8YFC - chains A and B of the 6 polymer chains in the assembly; structure by electron microscopy, 3.20 A resolution.

# Chain A (and B)
Molecule: Piezo-type mechanosensitive ion channel component 1
From: Homo sapiens
Notes: chain B of this document is another copy of the same molecule, construct and numbering; everything in this record applies to it too
Reference sequence: Q92508 (PIEZ1_HUMAN); the construct has insertions or renumbered stretches relative to UniProt, so the offset changes along the chain: 1-712 = UniProt 1-712; 767-857 = UniProt 789-879; 880-2521 = UniProt 880-2521
Sequence (2521 residues; numbered 1 to 2521 plus 76 insertion-coded residues; 76 numbers in that range are skipped by the numbering (no residue carries them; nothing is unmodelled there); the number before each row is that of its first residue; a row labelled like 712A-712Z holds insertion residues (712A, then the next letters in order)):
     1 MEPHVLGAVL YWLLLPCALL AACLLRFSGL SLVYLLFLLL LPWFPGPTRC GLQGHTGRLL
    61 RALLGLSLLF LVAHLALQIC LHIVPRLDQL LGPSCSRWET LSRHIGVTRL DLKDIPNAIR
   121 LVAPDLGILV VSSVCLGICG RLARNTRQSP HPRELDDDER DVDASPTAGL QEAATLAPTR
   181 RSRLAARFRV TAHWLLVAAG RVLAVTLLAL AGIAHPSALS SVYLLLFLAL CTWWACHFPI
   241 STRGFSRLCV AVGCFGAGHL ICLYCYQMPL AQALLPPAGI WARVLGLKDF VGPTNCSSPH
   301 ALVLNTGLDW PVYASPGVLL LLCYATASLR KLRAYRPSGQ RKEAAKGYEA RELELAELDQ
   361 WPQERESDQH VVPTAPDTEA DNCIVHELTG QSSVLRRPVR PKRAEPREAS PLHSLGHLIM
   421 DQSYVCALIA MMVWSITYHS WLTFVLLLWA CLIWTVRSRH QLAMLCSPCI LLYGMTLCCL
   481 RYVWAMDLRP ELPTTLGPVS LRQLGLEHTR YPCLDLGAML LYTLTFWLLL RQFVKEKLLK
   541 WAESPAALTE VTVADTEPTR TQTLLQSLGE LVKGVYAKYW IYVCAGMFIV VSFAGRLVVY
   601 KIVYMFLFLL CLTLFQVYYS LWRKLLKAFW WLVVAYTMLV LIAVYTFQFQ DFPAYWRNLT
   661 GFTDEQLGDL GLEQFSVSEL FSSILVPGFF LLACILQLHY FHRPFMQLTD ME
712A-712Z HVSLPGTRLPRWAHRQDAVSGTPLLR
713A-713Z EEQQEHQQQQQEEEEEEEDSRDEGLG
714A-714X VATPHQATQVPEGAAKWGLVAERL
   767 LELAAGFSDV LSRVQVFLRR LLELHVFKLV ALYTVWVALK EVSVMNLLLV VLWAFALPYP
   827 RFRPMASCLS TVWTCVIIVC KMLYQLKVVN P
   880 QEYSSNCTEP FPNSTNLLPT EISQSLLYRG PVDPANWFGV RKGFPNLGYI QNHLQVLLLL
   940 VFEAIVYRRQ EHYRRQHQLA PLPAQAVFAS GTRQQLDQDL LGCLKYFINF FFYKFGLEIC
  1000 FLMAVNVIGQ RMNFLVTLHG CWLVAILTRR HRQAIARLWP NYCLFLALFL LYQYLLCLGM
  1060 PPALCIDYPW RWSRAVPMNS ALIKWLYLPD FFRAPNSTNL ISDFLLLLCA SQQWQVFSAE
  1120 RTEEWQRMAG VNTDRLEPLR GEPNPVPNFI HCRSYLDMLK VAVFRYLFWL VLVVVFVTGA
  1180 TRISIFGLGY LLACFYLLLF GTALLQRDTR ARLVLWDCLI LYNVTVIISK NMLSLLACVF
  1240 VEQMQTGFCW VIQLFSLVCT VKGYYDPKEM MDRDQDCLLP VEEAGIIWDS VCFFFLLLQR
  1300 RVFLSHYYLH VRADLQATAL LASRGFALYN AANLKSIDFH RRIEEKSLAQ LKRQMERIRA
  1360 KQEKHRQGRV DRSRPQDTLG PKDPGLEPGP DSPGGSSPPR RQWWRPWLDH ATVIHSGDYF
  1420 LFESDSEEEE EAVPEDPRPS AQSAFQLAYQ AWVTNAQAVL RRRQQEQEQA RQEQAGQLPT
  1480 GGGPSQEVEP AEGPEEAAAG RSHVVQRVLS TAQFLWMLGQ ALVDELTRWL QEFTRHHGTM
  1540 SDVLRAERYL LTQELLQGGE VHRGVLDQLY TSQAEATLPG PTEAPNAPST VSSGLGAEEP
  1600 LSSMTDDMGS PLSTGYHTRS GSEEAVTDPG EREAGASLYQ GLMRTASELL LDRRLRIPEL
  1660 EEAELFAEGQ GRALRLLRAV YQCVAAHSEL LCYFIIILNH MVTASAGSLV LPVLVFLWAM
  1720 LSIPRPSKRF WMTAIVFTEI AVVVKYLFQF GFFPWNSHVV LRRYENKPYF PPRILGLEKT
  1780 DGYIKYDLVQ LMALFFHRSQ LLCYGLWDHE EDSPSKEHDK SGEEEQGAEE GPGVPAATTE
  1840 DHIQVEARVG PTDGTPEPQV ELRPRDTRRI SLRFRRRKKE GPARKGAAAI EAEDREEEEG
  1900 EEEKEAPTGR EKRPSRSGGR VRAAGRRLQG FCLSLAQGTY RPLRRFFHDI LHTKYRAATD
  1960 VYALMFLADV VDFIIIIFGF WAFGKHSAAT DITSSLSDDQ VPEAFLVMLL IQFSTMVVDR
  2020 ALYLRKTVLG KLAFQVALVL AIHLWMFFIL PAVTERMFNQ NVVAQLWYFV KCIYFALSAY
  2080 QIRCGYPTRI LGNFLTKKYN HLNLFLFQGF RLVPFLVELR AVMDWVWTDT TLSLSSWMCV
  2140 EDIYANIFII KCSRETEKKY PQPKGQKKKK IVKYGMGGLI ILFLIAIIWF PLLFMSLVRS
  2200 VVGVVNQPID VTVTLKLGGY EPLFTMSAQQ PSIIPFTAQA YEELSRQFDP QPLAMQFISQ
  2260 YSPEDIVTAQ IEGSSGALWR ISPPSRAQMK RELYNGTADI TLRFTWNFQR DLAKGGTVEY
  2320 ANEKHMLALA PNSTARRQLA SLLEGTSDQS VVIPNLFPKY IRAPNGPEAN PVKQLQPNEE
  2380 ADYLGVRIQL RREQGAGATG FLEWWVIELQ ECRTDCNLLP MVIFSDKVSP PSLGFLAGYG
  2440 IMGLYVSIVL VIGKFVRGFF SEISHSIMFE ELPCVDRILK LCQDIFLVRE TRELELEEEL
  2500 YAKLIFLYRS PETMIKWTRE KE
Disordered / not traced: 1-569, 645-677, 712A-712Z, 713A-713Z, 714A-714X, 880-914, 957-969, 1059-1095, 1122-1153, 1234-1282, 1371-1407, 1428-1512, 1569-1644, 1748-1778, 1804-1939, 1981-1998, 2051-2059, 2395-2399
Curated features (UniProtKB/Swiss-Prot):
  - modified residue: Thr712V (Phosphothreonine), Ser713T (Phosphoserine), Ser1391 (Phosphoserine), Ser1396 (Phosphoserine), Ser1636 (Phosphoserine), Ser1646 (Phosphoserine), Thr1854 (Phosphothreonine)
  - glycosylation (N-linked (GlcNAc...) asparagine): Asn295, Asn2294
Disulfide bonds: Cys2411-Cys2415
Small-molecule neighbours:
  - L9Q ((1S)-2-{[(S)-(2-aminoethoxy)(hydroxy)phosphoryl]oxy}-1-[(octadecanoyloxy)methyl]ethyl (9Z)-octadec-9-enoate), molecule 1: Gly2108, Arg2110, Leu2111, Val2112, Pro2113, Ile2451, Phe2454, Phe2458
  - L9Q, molecule 2: Leu2449, Val2450, Gly2452, Lys2453, Arg2456, Ser2460
From the paper describing this entry:
  - binding site for L9Q: Val2450, Phe2454, Arg2456

# Interface between chain A and chain B
Pairs across the interface - 83 pairs, chain A then chain B:
  Asp1408(A) - Pro2160(B)
  Asp1408(A) - Gln2161(B)
  His1409(A) - Gln2161(B)  hydrogen bond (backbone-backbone)
  His1409(A) - Pro2162(B)
  Ala1410(A) - Glu2156(B)
  Val1412(A) - Lys2163(B)
  His1414(A) - Arg2153(B)  hydrogen bond
  Asp1417(A) - Arg2518(B)  salt bridge
  Tyr1418(A) - Glu2511(B)  hydrogen bond
  Tyr1418(A) - Ile2514(B)
  Leu2005(A) - Trp2188(B)  hydrogen bond (backbone-side chain)
  Leu2005(A) - Leu2191(B)  hydrophobic
  Leu2005(A) - Leu2192(B)  hydrophobic
  Leu2005(A) - Ser2195(B)
  Leu2009(A) - Trp2188(B)  hydrophobic
  Phe2012(A) - Ile2184(B)  hydrophobic
  Arg2110(A) - Arg2456(B)  hydrogen bond (backbone-side chain)
  Phe2114(A) - Leu2183(B)  hydrophobic
  Phe2114(A) - Ile2451(B)
  Phe2114(A) - Gly2452(B)
  Phe2114(A) - Val2455(B)  hydrophobic
  Val2116(A) - Arg2456(B)
  Glu2117(A) - Val2455(B)
  Glu2117(A) - Arg2456(B)  salt bridge
  Glu2117(A) - Phe2459(B)
  Leu2118(A) - Leu2183(B)  hydrophobic
  Val2121(A) - Gly2176(B)
  Val2121(A) - Ile2179(B)  hydrophobic
  Trp2124(A) - Lys2167(B)
  Trp2124(A) - Lys2172(B)  hydrogen bond (backbone-side chain)
  Val2125(A) - Lys2172(B)
  Val2125(A) - Tyr2173(B)  hydrophobic
  Val2125(A) - Gly2176(B)
  Trp2126(A) - Tyr2173(B)  hydrophobic
  Thr2127(A) - Lys2172(B)  hydrogen bond (backbone-side chain)
  Asp2128(A) - Lys2166(B)  salt bridge
  Thr2129(A) - Lys2166(B)
  Thr2129(A) - Lys2167(B)  hydrogen bond (backbone-backbone)
  Thr2129(A) - Lys2172(B)
  Thr2130(A) - Gly2164(B)
  Thr2130(A) - Lys2166(B)
  Leu2133(A) - Ile2179(B)  hydrophobic
  Met2137(A) - Phe2459(B)  hydrophobic
  Met2137(A) - Ile2462(B)
  Cys2138(A) - Ile2462(B)
  Cys2138(A) - Ile2466(B)  hydrophobic
  Asp2141(A) - Ser2460(B)
  Asp2141(A) - Glu2461(B)
  Asp2141(A) - Ile2462(B)
  Asp2141(A) - Ser2463(B)  hydrogen bond
  Ile2142(A) - Ser2463(B)
  Gln2228(A) - Lys2215(B)
  Glu2271(A) - Glu2220(B)
  Ser2273(A) - Glu2220(B)
  Ser2273(A) - Ser2281(B)  hydrogen bond
  Ser2274(A) - Glu2220(B)
  Ser2274(A) - Arg2279(B)
  Ser2274(A) - Ser2281(B)
  Gly2275(A) - Arg2279(B)
  Gly2275(A) - Ser2281(B)
  Gly2275(A) - Pro2282(B)
  Ala2276(A) - Arg2279(B)  hydrogen bond (backbone-backbone)
  Leu2311(A) - Val2317(B)  hydrophobic
  Tyr2319(A) - Tyr2319(B)
  Trp2403(A) - Pro2282(B)
  Phe2468(A) - His2464(B)
  Glu2469(A) - His2464(B)  salt bridge
  Glu2497(A) - Lys2163(B)
  Glu2497(A) - Gly2164(B)  hydrogen bond (side chain-backbone)
  Phe2505(A) - Ile2514(B)  hydrophobic
  Tyr2507(A) - Ser2463(B)
  Tyr2507(A) - Ile2466(B)  hydrophobic
  Tyr2507(A) - Met2467(B)
  Arg2508(A) - Ile2466(B)
  Arg2508(A) - Met2467(B)
  Arg2508(A) - Glu2470(B)
  Arg2508(A) - Pro2472(B)
  Arg2508(A) - Ile2514(B)
  Ser2509(A) - Glu2511(B)
  Ser2509(A) - Ile2514(B)
  Pro2510(A) - Met2467(B)  hydrophobic
  Pro2510(A) - Pro2510(B)
  Glu2511(A) - Glu2511(B)
Other interface residues (no listed pair), chain A (57 interface residues in all): Pro2001, Leu2008, Pro2113, Leu2131, Leu2277, Phe2454, Ser2465, Leu2493, Glu2498, Ile2504, Thr2512
Other interface residues (no listed pair), chain B (55 interface residues in all): Gln2165, Lys2169, Met2175, Ile2180, Ile2186, Ile2280, Ser2284, Val2448, Leu2449, Lys2453, Thr2517

# In short
57 residues of chain A face 55 of chain B across their interface; the contacts include 12 hydrogen bonds and 4
salt bridges. Polar contacts include Asp1417(A)-Arg2518(B), Glu2117(A)-Arg2456(B) and Asp2128(A)-Lys2166(B).
Ligands of chain A: compound L9Q. From the paper: a binding site for L9Q at Val2450(A), Phe2454(A) and
Arg2456(A).
Chain A and chain B are both Piezo-type mechanosensitive ion channel component 1 (Homo sapiens); the
structure, Human PIEZO1-A1988V-MDFIC, was determined by electron microscopy, deposited together with 8ZU8,
8YEZ, 8YFG and 8ZU3.
